PDB entry 2V92 | X-ray diffraction, 2.40 A resolution | chains B and E of the 3 polymer chains in the assembly

Chain B:
Molecule: 5'-amp-activated protein kinase subunit beta-2
From: Homo sapiens
UniProtKB: O43741 (AAKB2_HUMAN); residue numbers follow UniProt; this construct covers 187-272
Chain sequence (87 residues; numbered 186 to 272; the number before each row is that of its first residue):
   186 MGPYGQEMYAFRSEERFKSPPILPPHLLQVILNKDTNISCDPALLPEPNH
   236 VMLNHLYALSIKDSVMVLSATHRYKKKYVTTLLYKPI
Disordered / not traced: 186-189, 223-232
UniProt features mapped onto this chain:
  - mutagenesis: H235 (H235A: Results in an AMPK enzyme that is activable by phosphorylation but has significantly increased rate of dephosphorylation in phosphatase assays)

Chain E:
Molecule: 5'-amp-activated protein kinase subunit gamma-1
From: Rattus norvegicus
UniProtKB: P80385 (AAKG1_RAT); residue numbers follow UniProt; this construct covers 1-330
Chain sequence (330 residues; row label = number of the first residue in the row):
     1 MESVAAESAPAPENEHSQETPESNSSVYTTFMKSHRCYDLIPTSSKLVVF
    51 DTSLQVKKAFFALVTNGVRAAPLWDSKKQSFVGMLTITDFINILHRYYKS
   101 ALVQIYELEEHKIETWREVYLQDSFKPLVCISPNASLFDAVSSLIRNKIH
   151 RLPVIDPESGNTLYILTHKRILKFLKLFITEFPKPEFMSKSLEELQIGTY
   201 ANIAMVRTTTPVYVALGIFVQHRVSALPVVDEKGRVVDIYSKFDVINLAA
   251 EKTYNNLDVSVTKALQHRSHYFEGVLKCYLHETLEAIINRLVEAEVHRLV
   301 VVDEHDVVKGIVSLSDILQALVLTGGEKKP
Disordered / not traced: 1-22, 327-330
Ligand contacts:
  - adenosine monophosphate (AMP): H150, G198, T199, N202, I203, A204, V224, S225, A226, L227, P228, H297, I311, S313, S315, D316
  - ATP (adenosine-5'-triphosphate), molecule 1: R69, R151, K169, I239, S241, F243, D244, R268, F272, G274, V275, L276, E295, V296, H297, R298, L299, V300, L314
  - ATP, molecule 2: R69, M84, T86, I87, T88, D89, P127, L128, V129, K148, I149, H150, R151, L152, P153, S225, K242, H297
UniProt features mapped onto this chain:
  - motif: L137 to E158 (AMPK pseudosubstrate)
  - binding site (ADP): R69, M84 to D89, V129, H150, R151, K169, S241 to D244, R268, L276, H297, R298
  - binding site (AMP): R69, M84 to D89, V129, H150, R151, K169, T199, A204, S225, A226, S241 to D244, R268, L276, H297, R298, S313 to D316
  - binding site (ATP): R69, M84 to D89, V129, H150, R151, K169, S241 to D244, R268, L276, H297, R298
  - modified residue: S260 (Phosphoserine), T262 (Phosphothreonine), S269 (Phosphoserine)

Interface between chain B and chain E:
Residue-residue contacts (41; chain B residue first):
  N222(B) with K46(E); T65(E), hydrogen bond (side chain-backbone); N66(E)
  D248(B) with K58(E), hydrogen bond (backbone-side chain)
  Y259(B) with Y38(E), hydrophobic; P133(E); D156(E); L163(E), hydrophobic
  K260(B) with Y38(E); N134(E)
  K261(B) with Y38(E), hydrogen bond (backbone-side chain)
  K262(B) with Y38(E), hydrogen bond (side chain-backbone); I41(E), hydrogen bond (side chain-backbone); P42(E); T43(E)
  Y263(B) with T43(E), hydrogen bond (backbone-backbone); S44(E); S45(E), hydrogen bond (backbone-backbone)
  V264(B) with S45(E); L47(E), hydrophobic; L163(E)
  T265(B) with S45(E), hydrogen bond (backbone-backbone); K46(E); L47(E), hydrogen bond (backbone-backbone)
  T266(B) with L47(E); V49(E)
  L267(B) with L47(E), hydrogen bond (backbone-backbone); V48(E); V49(E), hydrogen bond (backbone-backbone); N66(E)
  L268(B) with V49(E); D51(E)
  Y269(B) with V48(E), hydrophobic; V49(E), hydrogen bond (backbone-backbone); F50(E), hydrophobic; D51(E), hydrogen bond (backbone-backbone); L54(E), hydrophobic; A62(E), hydrophobic; N66(E), hydrogen bond
  P271(B) with S53(E); L54(E)
Other interface residues (no listed pair), chain B (16 interface residues in all): V250, K270
Other interface residues (no listed pair), chain E (24 interface residues in all): D39, T162

Overview:
16 residues of chain B face 24 of chain E across their interface, with 14 hydrogen bonds. Polar pairs include
N222(B)-T65(E), D248(B)-K58(E) and K261(B)-Y38(E). Ligands of chain E: ATP and adenosine monophosphate.
Chain B is 5'-amp-activated protein kinase subunit beta-2 (Homo sapiens) and chain E is 5'-amp-activated
protein kinase subunit gamma-1 (Rattus norvegicus); the structure, Crystal structure of the regulatory
fragment of mammalian AMPK in complexes with ATP-AMP, was determined by X-ray diffraction together with 2V8Q
and 2V9J from the same study.
